Entry 1N33 (X-ray diffraction, 3.35 A resolution); this record covers chains A and E of the 23 polymer chains in the assembly.

# Chain A
Molecule: 16S ribosomal RNA
From: Thermus thermophilus
Sequence (1522 nucleotides; row label = number of the first residue in the row; note: 42 numbers in that range are skipped by the numbering (no residue carries them; nothing is unmodelled there); a row labelled like 190A-190L holds insertion residues (190A, then the next letters in order); numbering starts at 0):
     0 UUUGUUGGAG AGUUUGAUCC UGGCUCAGGG UGAACGCUGG CGGCGUGCCU AAGACAUGCA
    60 AGUCGUGCGG G
    73 CCGCGGGGUU UU
    88 ACUCCG
    95 UGGUC
   101 AGCGGCGGAC GGGUGAGUAA CGCGUGGGU
  129A G
   130 ACCUACCCGG AAGAGGGGGA CAACCCGGGG AAACUCGGGC UAAUCCCCCA UGUGGACCCG
   190 C
190A-190L CCCUUGGGGUGU
   191 GUCCAAAGGG CUUU
   216 GCCCGCUUCC GGAUGGGCCC GCGUCCCAUC AGCUAGUUGG UGGGGUAAUG GCCCACCAAG
   276 GCGACGACGG GUAGCCGGUC UGAGAGGAUG GCCGGCCACA GGGGCACUGA GACACGGGCC
   336 CCACUCCUAC GGGAGGCAGC AGUUAGGAAU CUUCCGCAAU GGGCGCAAGC CUGACGGAGC
   396 GACGCCGCUU GGAGGAAGAA GCCCUUCGGG GUGUAAACUC CUGAA
   442 CCCGGGACGA AACCCCCGAC GA
   474 GGGGACUGAC GGUACCGGG
   494 GUAAUAGCGC CGGCCAACUC CGUGCCAGCA GCCGCGGUAA UACGGAGGGC GCGAGCGUUA
   554 CCCGGAUUCA CUGGGCGUAA AGGGCGUGUA GGCGGCCUGG GGCGUCCCAU GUGAAAGACC
   614 ACGGCUCAAC CGUGGGGGAG CGUGGGAUAC GCUCAGGCUA GACGGUGGGA GAGGGUGGUG
   674 GAAUUCCCGG AGUAGCGGUG AAAUGCGCAG AUACCGGGAG GAACGCCGAU GGCGAAGGCA
   734 GCCACCUGGU CCACCCGUGA CGCUGAGGCG CGAAAGCGUG GGGAGCAAAC CGGAUUAGAU
   794 ACCCGGGUAG UCCACGCCCU AAACGAUGCG CGCUAGGUCU CUGGGUCU
   848 CCUGGGGGCC GAAGCUAACG CGUUAAGCGC GCCGCCUGGG GAGUACGGCC GCAAGGCUGA
   908 AACUCAAAGG AAUUGACGGG GGCCCGCACA AGCGGUGGAG CAUGUGGUUU AAUUCGAAGC
   968 AACGCGAAGA ACCUUACCAG GCCUUGACAU GCUAGG
 1003A G
  1004 AACCCGGGUG AAAGCCUGGG GUGCCCC
1030A-1030D GCGA
  1031 GGGGAGCCCU AGCACAGGUG CUGCAUGGCC GUCGUCAGCU CGUGCCGUGA GGUGUUGGGU
  1091 UAAGUCCCGC AACGAGCGCA ACCCCCGCCG UUAGUUGCCA GCGGUUCGGC CGGGCACUCU
  1151 AACGGGACUG CCCGCGAAA
  1171 GCGGGAGGAA GGAGGGGACG ACGUCUGGUC AGCAUGGCCC UUACGGCCUG GGCGACACAC
  1231 GUGCUACAAU GCCCACUACA AAGCGAUGCC ACCCGGCAAC GGGGAGCUAA UCGCAAAAAG
  1291 GUGGGCCCAG UUCGGAUUGG GGUCUGCAAC CCGACCCCAU GAAGCCGGAA UCGCUAGUAA
  1351 UCGCGGAUCA G
 1361A C
  1362 CAUGCCGCGG UGAAUACGUU CCCGGGCCUU GUACACACCG CCCGUCACGC CAUGGGAGCG
  1422 GGCUCUACCC GAAGUCGCCG GG
  1446 AGCCUACGGG
  1459 CAGGCGCCGA GGGUAGGGCC CGUGACUGGG GCGAAGUCGU AACAAGGUAG CUGUACCGGA
  1519 AGGUGCGGCU GGAUCACCUC CUUUCU
Not modelled in the structure: 0-4, 1535-1538
Ion coordination: Mg2+ site 1 near G21 (its only coordinating residue here); Mg2+ site 2 near G46 (its only coordinating residue here); Mg2+ site 3 near C48 (its only coordinating residue here); Mg2+ site 4 near A53 (its only coordinating residue here); Mg2+ site 5: C58, A59, U387; Mg2+ site 6: U62, G105; Mg2+ site 7: G69, G70, U98; Mg2+ site 8: G107, G324, A325, G326; Mg2+ site 9: A109, G331; Mg2+ site 10: A116, G117, G289; Mg2+ site 11: C121, G124, U125, G126, G236; Mg2+ site 12: C174, C175; 57 more Mg2+ sites not listed
Small-molecule neighbours: paromomycin (PAR): G1405, U1406, C1407, A1408, C1409, G1489, C1490, G1491, A1492, A1493, G1494, U1495, C1496
Reported in the primary citation:
  - conformationally variable residues (side-chain flip): G530

# Chain E
Protein: 30S ribosomal protein S5
From: Thermus thermophilus
UniProt: P27152 (RS5_THETH); residues 2-162 here correspond to UniProt positions 1-161 (UniProt number = residue number - 1)
Amino-acid sequence (161 residues; row label = number of the first residue in the row):
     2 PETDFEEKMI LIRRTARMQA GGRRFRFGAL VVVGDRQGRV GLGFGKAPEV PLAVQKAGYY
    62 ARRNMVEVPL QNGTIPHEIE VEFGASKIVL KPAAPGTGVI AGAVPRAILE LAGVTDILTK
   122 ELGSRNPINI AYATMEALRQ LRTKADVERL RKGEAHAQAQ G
Not modelled in the structure: 2-4, 155-162

# How chain A and chain E interact
Pairs across the interface (68; chain A residue first):
  G6(A) with Ala94(E), base contact; Ala95(E), hydrogen bond to the base; Thr98(E), hydrogen bond to the base; Leu119(E), base contact
  G7(A) with Lys92(E), hydrogen bond to the base; Ile101(E), phosphate contact; Thr120(E), hydrogen bond to the sugar; Lys121(E), base contact
  A8(A) with Ile101(E), base contact; Ala102(E), hydrogen bond to the sugar; Gly103(E), sugar contact; Thr120(E), sugar contact; Lys121(E), phosphate contact
  G9(A) with Lys121(E), salt bridge to the phosphate; Glu122(E), hydrogen bond to the phosphate; Arg126(E), base contact
  A10(A) with Arg126(E), salt bridge to the phosphate
  G15(A) with Ala17(E), hydrogen bond to the base; Arg18(E), base contact; Met19(E), base contact; Arg24(E), hydrogen bond to the sugar
  A16(A) with Thr16(E), hydrogen bond to the sugar; Ala17(E), sugar contact
  U17(A) with Arg14(E), hydrogen bond to the phosphate
  C18(A) with Arg14(E), salt bridge to the phosphate; Asn127(E), hydrogen bond to the phosphate
  C19(A) with Ala86(E), sugar contact; Ser125(E), hydrogen bond to the phosphate; Asn127(E), hydrogen bond to the phosphate; Asn130(E), phosphate contact
  A559(A) with Lys121(E), salt bridge to the phosphate; Arg126(E), salt bridge to the phosphate
  U560(A) with Leu123(E), base contact
  A864(A) with Gly85(E), phosphate contact
  U921(A) with Arg18(E), sugar contact; Met19(E), hydrogen bond to the sugar
  G922(A) with Met19(E), sugar contact; Gln20(E), hydrogen bond to the phosphate; Ala21(E), phosphate contact
  A923(A) with Ala21(E), phosphate contact
  C1069(A) with Arg25(E), phosphate contact
  U1070(A) with Gln20(E), phosphate contact; Arg25(E), salt bridge to the phosphate
  C1071(A) with Pro49(E), phosphate contact
  G1072(A) with Pro49(E), phosphate contact; Lys57(E), salt bridge to the phosphate
  U1073(A) with Lys57(E), salt bridge to the phosphate
  G1074(A) with Tyr60(E), phosphate contact; Tyr61(E), hydrogen bond to the phosphate
  G1077(A) with Lys47(E), hydrogen bond to the base
  U1078(A) with Ile129(E), sugar contact; Asn130(E), hydrogen bond to the sugar; Tyr133(E), phosphate contact
  G1079(A) with Arg14(E), hydrogen bond to the phosphate; Tyr133(E), hydrogen bond to the phosphate
  A1080(A) with Arg14(E), salt bridge to the phosphate; Thr16(E), hydrogen bond to the phosphate; Lys47(E), salt bridge to the phosphate
  G1081(A) with Thr16(E), hydrogen bond to the phosphate; Ala17(E), phosphate contact; Arg18(E), hydrogen bond to the phosphate; Arg27(E), base contact
  C1192(A) with Arg25(E), hydrogen bond to the base
  U1194(A) with Gly22(E), sugar contact
  A1396(A) with Met19(E), base contact
  C1397(A) with Arg24(E), salt bridge to the phosphate
  A1398(A) with Gln20(E), hydrogen bond to the base; Gly22(E), base contact
Also at the interface, not in a pair above, chain A (36 interface residues in all): U20, G558, G1082, G1193
Also at the interface, not in a pair above, chain E (42 interface residues in all): Gly23, Phe45, Leu53, Phe84, Pro93, Arg107

# In short
Chain A and chain E form an interface of 36 and 42 residues respectively, with 25 hydrogen bonds and 11 salt
bridges. Polar pairs include G6(A)-Ala95(E), G6(A)-Thr98(E) and G7(A)-Lys92(E). Bound to chain A: paromomycin.
The Mg2+ site 5 is built by C58(A), A59(A) and U387(A). The paper reports conformational variability at
G530(A).
Here chain A is 16S ribosomal RNA and chain E is 30S ribosomal protein S5, both from Thermus thermophilus.
Entry 1N33 (Structure of the Thermus thermophilus 30S ribosomal subunit bound to codon and near-cognate
transfer rna anticodon ...) was determined by X-ray diffraction together with 1N32, 1N34 and 1N36 from the
same study.
